8GTX - chains A and B; structure by X-ray diffraction, 1.80 A resolution.

[Chain A]
Protein: Spindlin-1
Source organism: Homo sapiens
UniProt: Q9Y657 (SPIN1_HUMAN); residue numbers follow UniProt; this construct covers 50-262
Chain sequence (218 residues; each row starts with the number of its first residue):
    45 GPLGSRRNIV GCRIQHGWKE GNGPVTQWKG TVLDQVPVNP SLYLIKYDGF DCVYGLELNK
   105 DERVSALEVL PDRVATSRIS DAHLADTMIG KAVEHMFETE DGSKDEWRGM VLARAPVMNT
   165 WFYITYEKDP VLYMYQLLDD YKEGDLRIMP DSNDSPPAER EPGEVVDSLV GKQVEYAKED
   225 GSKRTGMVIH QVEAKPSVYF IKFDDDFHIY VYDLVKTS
Unresolved in the structure: 195-211, 262
Differences from the reference sequence: expression tag (45-49)
Swiss-Prot annotation at these positions:
  - region (Histone H3K4me3 and H3R8me2a binding): G93 to Y98, E142, D250 to H252
  - site (Histone H3K4me3 and H3R8me2a binding): D173, Q180, D184
  - modified residue (Phosphoserine): S109, S124, S199
  - mutagenesis: W62 (W62A: Decreased binding to histone H3 trimethylated at both 'Lys-4' and 'Lys-9' (H3K4me3K9me3)), W72 (W72A/R: Impaired binding to histone H3K4me3 and H3R8me2a and impaired ability to activate the Wnt signaling pathway ...), Y91 (Y91A: Decreased binding to histone H3 trimethylated at both 'Lys-4' and 'Lys-9' (H3K4me3K9me3)), Y98 (Y98A: Decreased binding to histone H3 trimethylated at both 'Lys-4' and 'Lys-9' (H3K4me3K9me3) ...), S109 (S109A: Impaired phosphorylation), S124 (S124A: Impaired phosphorylation), F141 (F141A: Impaired binding to histone H3K4me3 and H3R8me2a and impaired ability to activate the Wnt signaling pathway. Impaired ability to activate expression of pre-rRNA ...), E142 (E142A: Impaired binding to histone H3K4me3 and H3R8me2a), Y170 (Y170A: Impaired binding to histone H3K4me3 and H3R8me2a and impaired ability to activate the Wnt signaling pathway. Impaired ability to activate expression of pre-rRNA), Y177 (Y177A: Impaired binding to histone H3K4me3 and H3R8me2a), D184 (D184A/R: Impaired binding to histone H3K4me3 and H3R8me2a), D189 (D189A/R: Impaired binding to histone H3K4me3), 1 further mutagenesis entry in UniProt

[Chain B]
Protein: HBx
Chain sequence (20 residues; row label = number of the first residue in the row):
     1 AARMCCKLDP ARDVLCLRPI

[Interface between chain A and chain B]
Pairs across the interface (37):
  M154(A) - A1(B)
  T169(A) - A1(B)
  E171(A) - A2(B)
  P174(A) - A2(B)  hydrophobic
  L213(A) - L15(B)  hydrophobic
  K216(A) - D13(B)  salt bridge
  K216(A) - L15(B)
  Q217(A) - V14(B)
  Q217(A) - L15(B)  hydrogen bond (backbone-backbone)
  V218(A) - L15(B)
  V218(A) - L17(B)  hydrophobic
  E219(A) - R12(B)  salt bridge
  E219(A) - V14(B)
  E219(A) - L15(B)  hydrogen bond (backbone-backbone)
  E219(A) - C16(B)
  E219(A) - L17(B)  hydrogen bond (backbone-backbone)
  Y220(A) - M4(B)  hydrophobic
  Y220(A) - L17(B)
  Y220(A) - P19(B)
  A221(A) - L17(B)  hydrogen bond (backbone-backbone)
  V232(A) - L15(B)  hydrophobic
  I245(A) - L17(B)  hydrophobic
  Y256(A) - A2(B)
  Y256(A) - M4(B)
  D257(A) - A2(B)  hydrogen bond (backbone-backbone)
  D257(A) - R3(B)
  D257(A) - M4(B)  hydrogen bond (backbone-backbone)
  L258(A) - M4(B)
  V259(A) - R3(B)
  V259(A) - M4(B)  hydrogen bond (backbone-backbone)
  V259(A) - C5(B)
  V259(A) - C6(B)  hydrogen bond (backbone-backbone)
  K260(A) - C6(B)
  T261(A) - C5(B)
  T261(A) - C6(B)  hydrogen bond (backbone-backbone)
  T261(A) - K7(B)
  T261(A) - R18(B)
Other interface residues (no listed pair), chain A (20 interface residues in all): V255
Other interface residues (no listed pair), chain B (16 interface residues in all): L8

[In short]
Chain A and chain B form an interface of 20 and 16 residues respectively; the contacts include 9 hydrogen
bonds and 2 salt bridges. Polar contacts include K216(A)-D13(B), E219(A)-R12(B) and Q217(A)-L15(B). Curated
annotation (UniProt) lists 13 mutagenesis sites on chain A.
Chain A is Spindlin-1 (Homo sapiens) and chain B is HBx; the structure, Crystal Structure of human
Spindlin1-HBx complex, was determined by X-ray diffraction.
